Entry 9BYO (electron microscopy, 2.31 A resolution); this record covers chains B and G of the 6 polymer chains in the assembly.

[Chain B]
Molecule: Guanine nucleotide-binding protein G(I)/G(S)/G(T) subunit beta-1
From: Homo sapiens
Reference sequence: P62873 (GBB1_HUMAN); residue numbers follow UniProt; this construct covers 2-340
Sequence (340 residues; row label = number of the first residue in the row):
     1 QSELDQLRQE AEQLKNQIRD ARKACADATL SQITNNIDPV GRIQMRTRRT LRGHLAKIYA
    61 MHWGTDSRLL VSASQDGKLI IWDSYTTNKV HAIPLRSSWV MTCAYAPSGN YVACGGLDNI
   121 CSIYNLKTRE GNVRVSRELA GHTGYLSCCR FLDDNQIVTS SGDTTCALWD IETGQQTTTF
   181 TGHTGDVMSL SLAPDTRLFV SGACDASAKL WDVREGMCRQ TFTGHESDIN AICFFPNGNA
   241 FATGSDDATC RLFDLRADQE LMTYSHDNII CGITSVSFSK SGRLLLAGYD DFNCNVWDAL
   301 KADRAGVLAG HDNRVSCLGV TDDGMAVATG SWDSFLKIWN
Unresolved in the structure: 1-2
Differences from the reference sequence: expression tag (1)
Swiss-Prot annotation at these positions:
  - modified residue: S2 (N-acetylserine), H266 (Phosphohistidine)
  - natural variant: L30 (L30F: In MRD42; uncertain significance), R52 (R52G: In MRD42), G64 (G64V: In MRD42), D76 (D76E: In MRD42; D76G: In MRD42), G77 (G77S: In MRD42), K78 (K78R: In MRD42), I80 (I80N: In MRD42; I80T: In MRD42), H91 (H91R: In MRD42; uncertain significance), A92 (A92T: In MRD42), P94 (P94S: In MRD42), L95 (L95P: In MRD42), R96 (R96L: In MRD42), 5 further natural variant entries in UniProt

[Chain G]
Molecule: Guanine nucleotide-binding protein G(I)/G(S)/G(O) subunit gamma-2
From: Homo sapiens
Reference sequence: P59768 (GBG2_HUMAN); residues 5-62 here = UniProt positions 5-62
Sequence (58 residues; each row starts with the number of its first residue):
     5 NTASIAQARK LVEQLKMEAN IDRIKVSKAA ADLMAYCEAH AKEDPLLTPV PASENPFR
Unresolved in the structure: 5-6

[Interface between chain B and chain G]
Contacting residue pairs (92):
  L4(B) with S8(G); I9(G), hydrophobic; A12(G), hydrophobic
  L7(B) with I9(G); A12(G), hydrophobic; R13(G); V16(G)
  E10(B) with V16(G); K20(G), salt bridge
  A11(B) with L15(G), hydrophobic; V16(G), hydrophobic; L19(G)
  L14(B) with L19(G); K20(G); A23(G), hydrophobic
  Q17(B) with A23(G)
  I18(B) with E22(G); A23(G); R27(G)
  A21(B) with R27(G)
  A24(B) with K29(G), hydrogen bond (backbone-side chain)
  C25(B) with R27(G); I28(G); K29(G); V30(G), hydrogen bond (backbone-backbone)
  A26(B) with V30(G), hydrophobic
  D27(B) with K29(G), salt bridge; S31(G), hydrogen bond
  A28(B) with V30(G)
  L30(B) with A34(G), hydrophobic
  I33(B) with A34(G), hydrophobic; M38(G), hydrophobic
  I37(B) with M38(G), hydrophobic
  V40(B) with L51(G), hydrophobic
  M45(B) with L50(G), hydrophobic
  R48(B) with F61(G); R62(G)
  R49(B) with P60(G), hydrogen bond (side chain-backbone); F61(G), hydrogen bond (side chain-backbone)
  S84(B) with F61(G)
  Y85(B) with P60(G); F61(G), hydrophobic
  C218(B) with Q18(G); E22(G)
  R219(B) with E22(G)
  Q220(B) with E22(G)
  T221(B) with E22(G), hydrogen bond
  F235(B) with L37(G), hydrophobic; Y40(G), hydrophobic; C41(G), hydrophobic
  P236(B) with Y40(G)
  N237(B) with L37(G); Y40(G)
  L252(B) with L37(G), hydrophobic
  D254(B) with A33(G); L37(G)
  R256(B) with D26(G); R27(G); I28(G), hydrogen bond (backbone-backbone); D36(G), salt bridge
  A257(B) with I28(G); A33(G), hydrophobic
  D258(B) with I25(G); R27(G), salt bridge
  Q259(B) with V30(G)
  L261(B) with V30(G), hydrophobic; L37(G), hydrophobic
  S279(B) with D48(G), hydrogen bond
  K280(B) with E47(G); D48(G)
  S281(B) with Y40(G); C41(G), hydrogen bond (backbone-side chain); H44(G); D48(G), hydrogen bond
  G282(B) with C41(G)
  R283(B) with C41(G); L51(G)
  L300(B) with C41(G), hydrophobic
  D323(B) with P49(G)
  G324(B) with P49(G); L50(G)
  M325(B) with P49(G), hydrophobic; L50(G); V54(G), hydrophobic; E58(G); N59(G); P60(G)
  A326(B) with F61(G), hydrophobic
  V327(B) with L50(G), hydrophobic
  I338(B) with F61(G), hydrophobic
  N340(B) with N59(G), hydrogen bond; F61(G)
Also at the interface, not in a pair above, chain B (58 interface residues in all): R8, R22, I43, W63, T181, A240, L284, V320, W339
Also at the interface, not in a pair above, chain G (41 interface residues in all): K14, A35, E42, A45

[In short]
58 residues of chain B and 41 residues of chain G are in contact; the contacts include 11 hydrogen bonds and 4
salt bridges. Among the polar pairs are E10(B)-K20(G), D27(B)-K29(G) and R256(B)-D36(G).
Here chain B is Guanine nucleotide-binding protein G(I)/G(S)/G(T) subunit beta-1 and chain G is Guanine
nucleotide-binding protein G(I)/G(S)/G(O) subunit gamma-2, both from Homo sapiens. Entry 9BYO (Cryo-EM
structure of glucagon-like peptide-1 receptor (GLP-1R)-Gs complex with Exendin-asp3) was determined by
electron microscopy.
